PDB entry 4KDE | X-ray diffraction, 1.80 A resolution | chains A and B

[Chain A (and B)]
Protein: Malate dehydrogenase
From: Thermus thermophilus
Notes: EC 1.1.1.37; fragment: Malate Dehydrogenase; chain B of this document is another copy of the same molecule, construct and numbering; everything in this record applies to it too
UniProt: P10584 (MDH_THETH); residues 1-327 here = UniProt positions 1-327
Sequence (341 residues; row label = number of the first residue in the row):
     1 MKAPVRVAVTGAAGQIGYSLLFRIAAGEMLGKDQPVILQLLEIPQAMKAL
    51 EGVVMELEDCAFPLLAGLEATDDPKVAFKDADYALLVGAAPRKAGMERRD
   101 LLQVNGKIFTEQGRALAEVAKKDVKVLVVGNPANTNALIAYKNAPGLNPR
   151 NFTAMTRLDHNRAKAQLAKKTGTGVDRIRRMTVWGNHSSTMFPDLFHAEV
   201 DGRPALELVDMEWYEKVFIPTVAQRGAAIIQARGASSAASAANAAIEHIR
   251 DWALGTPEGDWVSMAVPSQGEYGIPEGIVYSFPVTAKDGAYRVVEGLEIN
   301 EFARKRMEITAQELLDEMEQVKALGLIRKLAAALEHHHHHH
Unresolved in the structure: 332-341 (chain B: 330-341)
Sequence notes: expression tag (328-341)
Curated features (UniProtKB/Swiss-Prot):
  - active site: His187 (Proton acceptor)
  - binding site (NAD(+)): Gly11 to Gly17, Asn105, Gln112, Val129 to Asn131
  - binding site (substrate): Arg92, Arg98, Asn131, Arg162
  - natural variant: Thr190 (T190I: In strain: F428)
What the authors report for this chain:
  - conformationally variable residues (loop rearrangement): Ala90 to Thr110 (from molecular simulation)

[Chain A / chain B interface]
Pairs across the interface (85):
  Tyr18(A) - Ser19(B)
  Tyr18(A) - Arg233(B)  hydrogen bond
  Tyr18(A) - Ser236(B)
  Tyr18(A) - Ser237(B)
  Tyr18(A) - Ala238(B)  hydrogen bond (side chain-backbone)
  Tyr18(A) - Ala239(B)  hydrogen bond (side chain-backbone)
  Ser19(A) - Tyr18(B)
  Phe22(A) - Ala239(B)  hydrophobic
  Arg23(A) - Arg23(B)
  Arg23(A) - Ala26(B)
  Ala26(A) - Arg23(B)
  Ala26(A) - Glu28(B)
  Glu28(A) - Ala26(B)
  Glu28(A) - Glu28(B)
  Lys32(A) - Glu28(B)  salt bridge
  Lys48(A) - Gln231(B)  hydrogen bond (side chain-backbone)
  Lys48(A) - Ala232(B)
  Ala49(A) - Ala232(B)
  Ala49(A) - Arg233(B)
  Gly52(A) - Ile229(B)
  Gly52(A) - Ala232(B)
  Gly52(A) - Arg233(B)
  Val53(A) - Arg233(B)
  Met55(A) - Arg225(B)  hydrogen bond (backbone-side chain)
  Met55(A) - Ala228(B)
  Met55(A) - Ile229(B)  hydrophobic
  Met55(A) - Ala232(B)  hydrophobic
  Glu56(A) - Ile229(B)
  Glu56(A) - Arg233(B)  salt bridge
  Glu56(A) - Ser236(B)
  Glu56(A) - Ser237(B)
  Glu56(A) - Ala238(B)
  Glu56(A) - Ala239(B)  hydrogen bond (side chain-backbone)
  Glu56(A) - Ser240(B)  hydrogen bond
  Glu58(A) - Ala165(B)
  Glu58(A) - Lys169(B)  salt bridge
  Glu58(A) - Arg225(B)  salt bridge
  Asp59(A) - Asn161(B)
  Asp59(A) - Arg162(B)  salt bridge
  Asp59(A) - Ala165(B)
  Asp59(A) - Arg225(B)  salt bridge
  Cys60(A) - Ser240(B)
  Cys60(A) - Asn243(B)  hydrogen bond (backbone-side chain)
  Cys60(A) - Glu247(B)
  Ala61(A) - Val175(B)  hydrophobic
  Phe62(A) - Val175(B)
  Phe62(A) - Asn243(B)
  Asn161(A) - Asp59(B)
  Arg162(A) - Asp59(B)  salt bridge
  Ala165(A) - Glu58(B)
  Ala165(A) - Asp59(B)
  Lys169(A) - Glu58(B)  salt bridge
  Val175(A) - Ala61(B)  hydrophobic
  Asp176(A) - Pro63(B)
  Arg225(A) - Met55(B)  hydrogen bond (side chain-backbone)
  Arg225(A) - Glu58(B)  salt bridge
  Arg225(A) - Asp59(B)  salt bridge
  Ala228(A) - Met55(B)
  Ile229(A) - Gly52(B)
  Ile229(A) - Met55(B)  hydrophobic
  Ile229(A) - Glu56(B)
  Gln231(A) - Lys48(B)  hydrogen bond (backbone-side chain)
  Ala232(A) - Lys48(B)
  Ala232(A) - Ala49(B)  hydrogen bond (backbone-backbone)
  Ala232(A) - Gly52(B)
  Ala232(A) - Met55(B)  hydrophobic
  Arg233(A) - Tyr18(B)  hydrogen bond
  Arg233(A) - Ala49(B)
  Arg233(A) - Gly52(B)
  Arg233(A) - Val53(B)
  Arg233(A) - Glu56(B)  salt bridge
  Ser236(A) - Tyr18(B)
  Ser236(A) - Glu56(B)
  Ser237(A) - Tyr18(B)
  Ser237(A) - Glu56(B)
  Ala238(A) - Tyr18(B)  hydrogen bond (backbone-side chain)
  Ala238(A) - Glu56(B)
  Ala239(A) - Tyr18(B)  hydrogen bond (backbone-side chain)
  Ala239(A) - Phe22(B)  hydrophobic
  Ala239(A) - Glu56(B)  hydrogen bond (backbone-side chain)
  Ser240(A) - Glu56(B)  hydrogen bond
  Ser240(A) - Cys60(B)
  Asn243(A) - Cys60(B)  hydrogen bond (side chain-backbone)
  Asn243(A) - Phe62(B)
  Glu247(A) - Cys60(B)
Other interface residues (no listed pair), chain A (40 interface residues in all): Pro63, Leu158, Lys164
Other interface residues (no listed pair), chain B (40 interface residues in all): Lys32, Leu158, Lys164, Asp176

[In short]
Chain A and chain B each contribute 40 residues to their interface; the contacts include 17 hydrogen bonds and
11 salt bridges. Polar contacts include Lys32(A)-Glu28(B), Glu56(A)-Arg233(B) and Glu58(A)-Lys169(B). Curated
annotation (UniProt) lists active-site residue His187(A), 12 NAD+-binding residues and 4 substrate-binding
residues on chain A. The paper reports conformational variability at Ala90(A).
Chain A and chain B are both Malate dehydrogenase (Thermus thermophilus); the structure, Crystal Structure of
the Apo Form of Thermus thermophilus Malate Dehydrogenase, was determined by X-ray diffraction together with
4KDF from the same study.
